Entry 9CQZ (electron microscopy, 2.19 A resolution); this record covers chains A and D of the 4 polymer chains in the assembly.

# Chain A
Protein: Nitrogenase molybdenum-iron protein alpha chain
From: Azotobacter vinelandii
Notes: EC 1.18.6.1
UniProt: P07328 (NIFD_AZOVI); numbering as in UniProt (aligned over 1-492)
Chain sequence (492 residues; row label = number of the first residue in the row):
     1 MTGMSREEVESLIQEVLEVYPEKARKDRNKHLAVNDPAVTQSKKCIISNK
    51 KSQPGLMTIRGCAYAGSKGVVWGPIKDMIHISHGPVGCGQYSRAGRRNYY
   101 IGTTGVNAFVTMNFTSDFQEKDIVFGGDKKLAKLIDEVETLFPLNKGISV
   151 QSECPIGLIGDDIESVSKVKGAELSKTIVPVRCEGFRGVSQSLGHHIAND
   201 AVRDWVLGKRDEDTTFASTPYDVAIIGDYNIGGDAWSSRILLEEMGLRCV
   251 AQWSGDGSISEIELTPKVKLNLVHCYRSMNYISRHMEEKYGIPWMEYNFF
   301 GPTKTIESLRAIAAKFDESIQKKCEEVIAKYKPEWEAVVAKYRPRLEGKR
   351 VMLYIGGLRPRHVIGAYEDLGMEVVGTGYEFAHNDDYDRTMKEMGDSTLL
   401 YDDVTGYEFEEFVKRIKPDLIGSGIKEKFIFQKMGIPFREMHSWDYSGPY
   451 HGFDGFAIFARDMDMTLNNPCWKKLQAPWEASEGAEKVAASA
Unresolved in the structure: 1-3, 481-492
UniProt features mapped onto this chain:
  - binding site ([8Fe-7S] cluster): Cys62, Cys88, Cys154
  - binding site ([7Fe-Mo-9S-C-homocitryl] cluster): Cys275, His442
  - mutagenesis: His195 (H195Q: No nitrogenase activity)
Bound ions: fe(8)-S(7) cluster Fe: Cys62, Cys88, Cys154 (shared with 4 residues of chain B); Fe ion near Cys275 (its only coordinating residue here)
Ligand contacts:
  - fe(8)-S(7) cluster (CLF): Cys62, Tyr64, Pro85, Gly87, Cys88, Tyr91, Glu153, Cys154, Gly185
  - 3-hydroxy-3-carboxy-adipic acid (HCA): Ala65, Gly95, Arg96, Gln191, Gly424, Ile425, Lys426, Glu440, His442
  - ICS (iron-sulfur-molybdenum cluster with interstitial carbon): Val70, Arg96, His195, Tyr229, Ile231, Cys275, Arg277, Ser278, Ile355, Gly356, Gly357, Leu358, Arg359, Pro360, Phe381, Met441, His442

# Chain D
Protein: Nitrogenase molybdenum-iron protein beta chain
From: Azotobacter vinelandii
Notes: EC 1.18.6.1
UniProt: P07329 (NIFK_AZOVI); numbering as in UniProt (aligned over 1-523)
Chain sequence (523 residues; each row starts with the number of its first residue):
     1 MSQQVDKIKASYPLFLDQDYKDMLAKKRDGFEEKYPQDKIDEVFQWTTTK
    51 EYQELNFQREALTVNPAKACQPLGAVLCALGFEKTMPYVHGSQGCVAYFR
   101 SYFNRHFREPVSCVSDSMTEDAAVFGGQQNMKDGLQNCKATYKPDMIAVS
   151 TTCMAEVIGDDLNAFINNSKKEGFIPDEFPVPFAHTPSFVGSHVTGWDNM
   201 FEGIARYFTLKSMDDKVVGSNKKINIVPGFETYLGNFRVIKRMLSEMGVG
   251 YSLLSDPEEVLDTPADGQFRMYAGGTTQEEMKDAPNALNTVLLQPWHLEK
   301 TKKFVEGTWKHEVPKLNIPMGLDWTDEFLMKVSEISGQPIPASLTKERGR
   351 LVDMMTDSHTWLHGKRFALWGDPDFVMGLVKFLLELGCEPVHILCHNGNK
   401 RWKKAVDAILAASPYGKNATVYIGKDLWHLRSLVFTDKPDFMIGNSYGKF
   451 IQRDTLHKGKEFEVPLIRIGFPIFDRHHLHRSTTLGYEGAMQILTTLVNS
   501 ILERLDEETRGMQATDYNHDLVR
Unresolved in the structure: 1
UniProt features mapped onto this chain:
  - binding site ([8Fe-7S] cluster): Cys70, Cys95, Cys153, Ser188
Bound ions: fe(8)-S(7) cluster Fe: Cys70, Cys95, Cys153, Ser188 (shared with 3 residues of chain C); Fe ion site 1: Arg108, Glu109 (shared with 2 residues of chain B); Fe ion site 2: Asp353, Asp357 (shared with 2 residues of chain B)
Ligand contacts: fe(8)-S(7) cluster (CLF): Cys70, Pro72, Ser92, Gly94, Cys95, Tyr98, Phe99, Thr152, Cys153, Ser188

# Chain A / chain D interface
Pairs across the interface - 48 pairs, chain A then chain D:
  Arg93(A) with Leu521(D)
  Ala94(A) with Leu521(D), hydrophobic
  Arg97(A) with Asp520(D), salt bridge
  Tyr99(A) with Tyr517(D); Asn518(D), hydrogen bond; Asp520(D), hydrogen bond
  Tyr100(A) with Tyr517(D)
  Gly102(A) with Gln513(D); Asp516(D)
  Thr103(A) with Met512(D); Gln513(D), hydrogen bond
  Thr104(A) with Met512(D)
  Phe429(A) with Asp357(D)
  Gln432(A) with Thr356(D); Asp357(D), hydrogen bond
  Lys433(A) with Asp353(D), salt bridge
  Arg439(A) with Thr360(D)
  Tyr446(A) with Trp361(D), hydrophobic; Val522(D); Arg523(D)
  Met465(A) with Thr360(D); His363(D)
  Thr466(A) with His359(D), hydrogen bond
  Asn469(A) with His359(D); His363(D)
  Pro470(A) with Glu385(D); Tyr415(D)
  Cys471(A) with Thr356(D)
  Trp472(A) with Thr356(D)
  Lys474(A) with Leu322(D); Asp323(D), salt bridge; Arg348(D), hydrogen bond (backbone-side chain); Val352(D)
  Leu475(A) with Arg348(D); Val352(D), hydrophobic
  Gln476(A) with Arg348(D)
  Ala477(A) with Arg348(D)
  Pro478(A) with Asp326(D); Met330(D), hydrophobic; Arg348(D)
  Trp479(A) with Asp326(D); Leu329(D), hydrophobic; Met330(D), hydrophobic; Ile340(D), hydrophobic; Thr345(D), hydrogen bond; Arg348(D); Tyr487(D)
  Glu480(A) with Thr345(D)
Interface residues without a listed pair, chain A (30 interface residues in all): Ile101, Asn107, Trp236, Asn468
Interface residues without a listed pair, chain D (31 interface residues in all): Leu384, Leu386, Gly387

# In short
30 residues of chain A and 31 residues of chain D are in contact, with 7 hydrogen bonds and 3 salt bridges.
Polar pairs include Arg97(A)-Asp520(D), Lys433(A)-Asp353(D) and Lys474(A)-Asp323(D). Bound to chain A:
3-hydroxy-3-carboxy-adipic acid, compound ICS and fe(8)-S(7) cluster. Chain D binds fe(8)-S(7) cluster.
Chain A is Nitrogenase molybdenum-iron protein alpha chain and chain D is Nitrogenase molybdenum-iron protein
beta chain, both from Azotobacter vinelandii; the structure, Azotobacter vinelandii Reduced MoFeP (C1
symmetry) obtained using the SPT Labtech chameleon of 20 mM sodium ..., was determined by electron microscopy
(same publication as 9CQM, 9CQN, 9CQO, 9CQP, 9CQQ, 9CQR and 12 further entries).
